Entry 3TV1 (X-ray diffraction, 1.90 A resolution); this record covers chain A.

# Chain A
Name: RNA 3'-terminal phosphate cyclase
Source organism: Escherichia coli
Notes: EC 6.5.1.4
UniProt: P46849 (RTCA_ECOLI); residues 2-339 here correspond to UniProt positions 1-338 (UniProt number = residue number - 1)
Sequence (358 residues; each row starts with the number of its first residue; numbers below 1 keep their minus sign (Gly-18 is residue -18)):
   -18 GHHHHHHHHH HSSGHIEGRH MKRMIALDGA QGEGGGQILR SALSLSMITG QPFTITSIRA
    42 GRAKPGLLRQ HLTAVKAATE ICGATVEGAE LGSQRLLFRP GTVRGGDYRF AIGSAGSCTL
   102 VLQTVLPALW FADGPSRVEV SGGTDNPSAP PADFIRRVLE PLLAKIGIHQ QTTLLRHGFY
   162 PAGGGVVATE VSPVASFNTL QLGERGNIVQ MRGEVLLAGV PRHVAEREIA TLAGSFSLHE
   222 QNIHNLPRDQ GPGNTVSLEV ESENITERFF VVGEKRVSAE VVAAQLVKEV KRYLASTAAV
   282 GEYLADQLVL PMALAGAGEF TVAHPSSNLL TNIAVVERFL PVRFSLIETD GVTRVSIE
Disordered / not traced: -18 to 3
Differences from the reference sequence: expression tag (-18 to 1); engineered mutation Ser308 (Cys307 in P46849), Asn309 (His308 in P46849)
Residues lining bound ligands: adenosine monophosphate (AMP): Glu14, Gln18, Arg21, Leu101, Gln104, Pro128, Ser129, Ala130, Pro131, Pro132, Phe135, Phe251, Tyr284, Asp287, Gln288, Asn309
Curated features (UniProtKB/Swiss-Prot):
  - binding site (ATP): Gln104, Pro131, Tyr284, Asp287, Gln288
From the paper describing this entry:
  - binding site for sulfate ion: Glu14, Arg40, Arg43
  - conformationally variable residues (side-chain flip): Glu14

# In short
Ligands of chain A: adenosine monophosphate. UniProt lists 5 ATP-binding residues. From the paper: a binding
site for sulfate ion at Glu14, Arg40 and Arg43; conformational variability at Glu14.
Chain A is RNA 3'-terminal phosphate cyclase (Escherichia coli); the structure, Crystal structure of RtcA.AMP
product complex, was determined by X-ray diffraction together with 3TUT, 3TUX and 3TW3 from the same study.
